8KCC - chains A and I of the 11 polymer chains in the assembly; structure by electron microscopy, 3.10 A resolution.

# Chain A
Name: Probable histone H2A.7
From: Arabidopsis thaliana
Reference sequence: Q9FJE8 (H2A7_ARATH); residues 0-149 here correspond to UniProt positions 1-150 (UniProt number = residue number + 1)
Amino-acid sequence (150 residues; numbered 0 to 149; the number before each row is that of its first residue; numbering starts at 0):
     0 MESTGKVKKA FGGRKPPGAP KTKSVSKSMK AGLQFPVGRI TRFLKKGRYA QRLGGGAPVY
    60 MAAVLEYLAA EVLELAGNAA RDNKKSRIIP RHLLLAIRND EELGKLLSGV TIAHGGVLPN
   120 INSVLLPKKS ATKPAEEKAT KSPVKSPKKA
Disordered / not traced: 0-23, 126-149
Curated features (UniProtKB/Swiss-Prot):
  - motif: Ser-145 to Lys-148 (SPKK motif)
  - modified residue: Ser-145 (Phosphoserine)

# Chain I
Molecule: 170-nt DNA strand
Sequence (170 nucleotides; numbered 1 to 170; the number before each row is that of its first residue):
     1 ATCCTGGAGA ATCCCGGTGC CGAGGCCGCT CAATTGGTCG TAGACAGCTC TAGCACCGCT
    61 TAAACGCACG TACGCGCTGT CCCCCGCGTT TTAACCGCCA AGGGGATTAC TCCCTAGTCT
   121 CCAGGCACGT GTCACATATA TACATCCTGT TCCAGTGCCG GTGTCGCGAT
Disordered / not traced: 151-170

# How chain A and chain I interact
Contacting residue pairs (10; chain A residue first):
  Val-24(A) with DT35(I), phosphate contact
  Ser-25(A) with DT34(I), phosphate contact
  Lys-26(A) with DT34(I), salt bridge to the phosphate
  Gly-37(A) with DA33(I), phosphate contact
  Arg-38(A) with DA33(I), phosphate contact
  Arg-41(A) with DA32(I), sugar contact; DA33(I), salt bridge to the phosphate
  Arg-51(A) with DA42(I), hydrogen bond to the sugar
  Arg-86(A) with DA23(I), hydrogen bond to the phosphate; DG24(I), salt bridge to the phosphate

# Overview
8 residues of chain A and 7 residues of chain I are in contact, with 2 hydrogen bonds and 3 salt bridges.
Polar pairs include Arg-51(A)/DA42(I), Arg-86(A)/DA23(I) and Lys-26(A)/DT34(I).
Here chain A is Probable histone H2A.7 (Arabidopsis thaliana) and chain I is a 170-nt DNA strand. Entry 8KCC
(Complex of DDM1-nucleosome(H2A.W) complex with DDM1 bound to SHL2) was determined by electron microscopy
together with 8KCB from the same study.
